PDB entry 8TK4 | X-ray diffraction, 1.80 A resolution | chain A

Chain A:
Molecule: Dual specificity protein phosphatase 3
From: Homo sapiens
Notes: EC 3.1.3.16, 3.1.3.48
UniProt: P51452 (DUS3_HUMAN); residues 3-185 here = UniProt positions 3-185
Sequence (183 residues; row label = number of the first residue in the row):
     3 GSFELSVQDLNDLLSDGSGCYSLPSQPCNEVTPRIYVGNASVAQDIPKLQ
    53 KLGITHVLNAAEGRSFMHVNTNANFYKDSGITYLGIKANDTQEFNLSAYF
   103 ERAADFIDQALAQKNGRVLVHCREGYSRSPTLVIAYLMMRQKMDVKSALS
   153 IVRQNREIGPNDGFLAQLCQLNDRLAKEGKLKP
Unresolved in the structure: 3-6
From the paper describing this entry:
  - catalytic residues: Asp92 (citing earlier work)

Summary:
The paper reports the catalytic residue Asp92.
Chain A is Dual specificity protein phosphatase 3 (Homo sapiens); the structure, HUMAN VH1-RELATED
DUAL-SPECIFICITY PHOSPHATASE (VHR) complexed with phosphate, was determined by X-ray diffraction, deposited
together with 9DJ9, 8TK2, 8TK3, 8TK5 and 8TK6.
